Entry 1F3D (X-ray diffraction, 1.87 A resolution); this record covers chains H and J of the 4 polymer chains in the assembly.

== Chain H ==
Name: Catalytic antibody 4B2
Organism: Mus musculus
Notes: fragment: heavy chain - fab fragment; antibody fragment or engineered binder
Amino-acid sequence (217 residues; row label = number of the first residue in the row; note: 10 numbers in that range are skipped by the numbering (no residue carries them; nothing is unmodelled there); a row labelled like 82A-82C holds insertion residues (82A, then the next letters in order)):
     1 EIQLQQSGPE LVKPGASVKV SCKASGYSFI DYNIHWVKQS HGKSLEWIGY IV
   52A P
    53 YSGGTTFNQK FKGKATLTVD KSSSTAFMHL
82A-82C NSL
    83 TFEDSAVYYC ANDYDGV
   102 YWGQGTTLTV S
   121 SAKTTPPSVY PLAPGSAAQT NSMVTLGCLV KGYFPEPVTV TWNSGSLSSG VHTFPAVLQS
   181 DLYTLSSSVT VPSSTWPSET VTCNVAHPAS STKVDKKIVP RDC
Disulfides: Cys22-Cys92, Cys148-Cys203
Residues lining bound ligands: TPM (2-(4-aminobenzylamino)-3,4,5,6-tetrahydropyridinium): His35, Val37, Ala93, Asp95, Val99, Trp103
Reported in the primary citation:
  - binding site for TPM: His35

== Chain J ==
Name: Catalytic antibody 4B2
Organism: Mus musculus
Notes: fragment: light chain - fab fragment; antibody fragment or engineered binder
Amino-acid sequence (219 residues; each row starts with the number of its first residue; a row labelled like 27A-27E holds insertion residues (27A, then the next letters in order)):
     1 DVLMTQTPLS LPVSLGDQVS ISCRSSQ
27A-27E SIFHS
    28 DGKTYLEWHL QKPGQSPKLL IYKVSKRFSG VPDRFSGSGS GTDFTLKISR VEAEDLGVYY
    88 CFQGSHVPYT FGGGTKLEIK RADAAPTVSI FPPSSEQLTS GGASVVCFLN NFYPKDINVK
   148 WKIDGSERQN GVLNSWTDQD SKDSTYSMSS TLTLTKDEYE RHNSYTCEAT HKTSTSPIVK
   208 SFNRNAC
Unresolved in the structure: 214
Disulfides: Cys23-Cys88, Cys134-Cys194
Residues lining bound ligands: TPM (2-(4-aminobenzylamino)-3,4,5,6-tetrahydropyridinium): Tyr32, Glu34, His36, Phe89, Gly91, Tyr96, Phe98

== Interface between chain H and chain J ==
Residue-residue contacts - 20 pairs, chain H then chain J:
  Ile2(H) with Asn210(J)
  Gly26(H) with Asp151(J); Ser191(J)
  Tyr27(H) with Gly152(J); Ser191(J)
  Ser28(H) with Lys149(J), hydrogen bond; Gly152(J)
  Asp31(H) with Thr193(J); Glu195(J); Pro204(J); Val206(J)
  Tyr32(H) with Val206(J); Ser208(J), hydrogen bond
  Val52(H) with Ser203(J)
  Tyr53(H) with Thr202(J)
  Tyr96(H) with Ser191(J), hydrogen bond; Ser208(J); Phe209(J); Asn210(J), hydrogen bond
  Tyr102(H) with Asn210(J), hydrogen bond
Also at the interface, not in a pair above, chain H (13 interface residues in all): Ile30, Ser54, Asp97
Also at the interface, not in a pair above, chain J (15 interface residues in all): Tyr192, Lys207

== In short ==
13 residues of chain H face 15 of chain J across their interface; the contacts include 5 hydrogen bonds. Polar
contacts include Ser28(H)-Lys149(J), Tyr32(H)-Ser208(J) and Tyr96(H)-Ser191(J). Chain H binds compound TPM.
Chain J binds compound TPM. From the paper: a binding site for TPM at His35(H).
Chain H is Catalytic antibody 4B2 and chain J is Catalytic antibody 4B2, both from Mus musculus; the
structure, Catalytic antibody 4B2 in complex with its amidinium hapten, was determined by X-ray diffraction.
